PDB entry 4OOM | X-ray diffraction, 2.00 A resolution | chain A

# Chain A
Protein: Cell division protein FtsI [Peptidoglycan synthetase]
Source organism: Pseudomonas aeruginosa PA1R
Notes: EC 2.4.1.129; fragment: pbp3
UniProt: U6AVY0 (U6AVY0_PSEAI); numbering as in UniProt (aligned over 50-579)
Amino-acid sequence (538 residues; each row starts with the number of its first residue):
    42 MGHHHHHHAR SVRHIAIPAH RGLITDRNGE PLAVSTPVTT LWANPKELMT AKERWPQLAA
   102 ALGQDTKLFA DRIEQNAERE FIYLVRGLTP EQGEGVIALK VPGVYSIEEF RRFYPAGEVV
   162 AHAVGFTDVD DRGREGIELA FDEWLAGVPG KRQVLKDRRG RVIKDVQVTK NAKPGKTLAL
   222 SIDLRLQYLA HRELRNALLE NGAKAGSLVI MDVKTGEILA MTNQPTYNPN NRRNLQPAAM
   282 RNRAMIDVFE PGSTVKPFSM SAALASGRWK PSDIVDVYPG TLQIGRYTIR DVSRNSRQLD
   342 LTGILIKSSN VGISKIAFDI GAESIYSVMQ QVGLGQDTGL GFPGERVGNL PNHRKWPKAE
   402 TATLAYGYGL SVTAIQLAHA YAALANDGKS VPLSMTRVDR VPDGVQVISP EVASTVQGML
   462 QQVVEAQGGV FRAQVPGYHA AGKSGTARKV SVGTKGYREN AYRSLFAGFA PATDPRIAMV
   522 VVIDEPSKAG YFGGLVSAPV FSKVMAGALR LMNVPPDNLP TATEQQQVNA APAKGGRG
Disordered / not traced: 42-53, 491-500, 560-579
Covalently attached groups: compound 2U3 linked to S294
Construct notes: initiating methionine (42); expression tag (43-49)

# In short
Chain A is Cell division protein FtsI [Peptidoglycan synthetase] (Pseudomonas aeruginosa PA1R); the structure,
Crystal structure of PBP3 in complex with BAL30072
((2Z)-2-(2-amino-1,3-thiazol-4-yl)-2-{[(1,5-dihydroxy-4-oxo-1,4-dihydropyridin-2-yl)methoxy]imino}-N-{(2S)-1-hydroxy-3-methyl-3-[(sulfooxy)amino]butan-2-yl}ethanamide),
was determined by X-ray diffraction (same publication as 4OOL and 4OON).
